Entry 6A40 (X-ray diffraction, 1.80 A resolution); this record covers chain A.

Chain A:
Protein: alginate lyase AlyF-OU02
From: Vibrio splendidus
Chain sequence (536 residues; numbered -18 to 517; the number before each row is that of its first residue; numbers below 1 keep their minus sign (Gly-18 is residue -18)):
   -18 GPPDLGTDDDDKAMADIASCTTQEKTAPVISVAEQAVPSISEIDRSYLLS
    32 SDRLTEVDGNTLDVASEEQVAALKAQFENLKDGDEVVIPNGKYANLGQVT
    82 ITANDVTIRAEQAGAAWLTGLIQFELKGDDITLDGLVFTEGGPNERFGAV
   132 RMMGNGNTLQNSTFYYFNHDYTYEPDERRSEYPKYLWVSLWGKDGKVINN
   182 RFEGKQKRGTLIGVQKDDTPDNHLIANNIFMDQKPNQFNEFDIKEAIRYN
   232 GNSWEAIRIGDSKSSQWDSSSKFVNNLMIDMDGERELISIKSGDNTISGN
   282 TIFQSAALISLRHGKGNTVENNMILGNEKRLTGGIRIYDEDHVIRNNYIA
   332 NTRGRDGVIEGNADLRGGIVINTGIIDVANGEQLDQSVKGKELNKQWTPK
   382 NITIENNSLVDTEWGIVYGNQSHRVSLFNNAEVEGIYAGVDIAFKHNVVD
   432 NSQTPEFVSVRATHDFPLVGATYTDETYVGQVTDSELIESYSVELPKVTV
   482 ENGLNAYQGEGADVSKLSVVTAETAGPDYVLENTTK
Disordered / not traced: -18 to 19
Small-molecule neighbours: alpha-L-gulopyranuronic acid (LGU): Arg127, Phe128, Lys165, Leu167, Thr191, Gln196, Arg229, Asn233, Ser234, Glu236, Arg239, Asp242, Ser243, Arg266, Glu267, Ser270, Arg293, His294, Arg317, Tyr319, Gly342, Asn343, Ala344, Asn375, Gln377, Leu408

Summary:
Ligands of chain A: alpha-L-gulopyranuronic acid.
Chain A is alginate lyase AlyF-OU02 (Vibrio splendidus); the structure, complex structure of Alginate lyase
AlyF-OU02 with G4, was determined by X-ray diffraction (same publication as 6ITG and 5Z9T).
